7SJ3 - chains A and B; structure by X-ray diffraction, 2.51 A resolution.

Chain A:
Molecule: Cyclin-dependent kinase 4
Organism: Homo sapiens
Notes: EC 2.7.11.22
UniProtKB: P11802 (CDK4_HUMAN); residues 2-303 here = UniProt positions 2-303
Amino-acid sequence (311 residues; each row starts with the number of its first residue):
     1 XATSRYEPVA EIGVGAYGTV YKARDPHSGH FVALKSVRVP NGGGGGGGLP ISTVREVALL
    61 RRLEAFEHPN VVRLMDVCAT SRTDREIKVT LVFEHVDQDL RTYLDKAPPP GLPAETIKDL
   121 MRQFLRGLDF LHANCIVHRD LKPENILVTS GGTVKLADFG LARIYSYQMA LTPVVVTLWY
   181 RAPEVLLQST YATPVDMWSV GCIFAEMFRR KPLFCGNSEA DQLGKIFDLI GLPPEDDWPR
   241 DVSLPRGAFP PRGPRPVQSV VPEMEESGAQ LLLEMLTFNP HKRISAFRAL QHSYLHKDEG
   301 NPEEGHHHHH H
Not modelled in the structure: 39-45, 82-83, 108-112, 256-261, 296-311
Sequence notes: acetylation (1); expression tag (304-311)
Modified residues: ACE (acetyl group) at position 1; Thr172 (phosphothreonine; TPO)
Small-molecule neighbours: Abemaciclib (6ZV; N-{5-[(4-ethylpiperazin-1-yl)methyl]pyridin-2-yl}-5-fluoro-4-[4-fluoro-2-methyl-1-(propan-2-yl)-1H-benzimidazol-6-yl]py rimidin-2-amine): Glu11, Ile12, Gly13, Tyr17, Val20, Ala33, Lys35, Glu56, Val72, Phe93, Glu94, His95, Val96, Asp97, Gln98, Asp99, Thr102, Glu144, Asn145, Leu147, Ala157, Asp158
What the authors report for this chain:
  - post-translational modification sites: Thr172
  - binding site for Abemaciclib: Lys35

Chain B:
Molecule: G1/S-specific cyclin-D3
Organism: Homo sapiens
UniProtKB: P30281 (CCND3_HUMAN); residues 1-259 here = UniProt positions 1-259
Amino-acid sequence (259 residues; each row starts with the number of its first residue):
     1 MELLCCEGTR HAPRAGPDPR LLGDQRVLQS LLRLEERYVP RASYFQCVQR EIKPHMRKML
    61 AYWMLEVCEE QRCEEEVFPL AMNYLDRYLS CVPTRKAQLQ LLGAVCMLLA SKLRETTPLT
   121 IEKLCIYTDH AVSPRQLRDW EVLVLGKLKW DLAAVIAHDF LAFILHRLSL PRDRQALVKK
   181 HAQTFLALCA TDYTFAMYPP SMIATGSIGA AVQGLGACSM SGDELTELLA GITGTEVDCL
   241 RACQEQIEAA LRESLREAS
Not modelled in the structure: 1-10, 217-219, 256-259
What the authors report for this chain:
  - conformationally variable residues (order/disorder transition): His11 to Leu22

How chain A and chain B interact:
Contacting residue pairs - 79 pairs, chain A then chain B:
  Gly46(A) with Ile121(B); Glu122(B)
  Gly47(A) with Lys112(B); Ile121(B); Arg138(B)
  Gly48(A) with Lys112(B); Glu141(B)
  Leu49(A) with Lys112(B), hydrogen bond (backbone-side chain); Glu141(B), hydrogen bond (backbone-side chain); Val142(B), hydrophobic; Leu145(B), hydrophobic
  Ile51(A) with Lys112(B); Pro118(B), hydrophobic
  Val54(A) with Leu152(B), hydrophobic
  Arg55(A) with Lys112(B), hydrogen bond (side chain-backbone); Leu113(B), hydrogen bond (side chain-backbone); Glu115(B), hydrogen bond (side chain-backbone)
  Val57(A) with Trp150(B), hydrophobic
  Ala58(A) with Leu113(B), hydrophobic; Trp150(B); Ala153(B)
  Arg61(A) with Arg37(B), hydrogen bond (backbone-side chain); Lys149(B), hydrogen bond (side chain-backbone); Asp151(B)
  Arg62(A) with Leu31(B); Leu34(B); Tyr38(B); Asp151(B); Ala153(B), hydrogen bond (side chain-backbone); Ala154(B); Val155(B)
  Glu64(A) with Arg37(B), salt bridge
  Ala65(A) with Arg37(B)
  Phe66(A) with Arg33(B); Leu34(B), hydrophobic
  Val77(A) with Trp150(B)
  Val89(A) with Trp150(B), hydrophobic
  Asp129(A) with Arg26(B), salt bridge
  His132(A) with Leu21(B)
  Ala133(A) with Val27(B); Ser30(B)
  Asn134(A) with Ser30(B), hydrogen bond
  Cys135(A) with Val27(B), hydrophobic; Phe163(B), hydrophobic
  Arg163(A) with Arg114(B), hydrogen bond (side chain-backbone); Thr116(B), hydrogen bond
  Tyr165(A) with Ala15(B); Gly16(B), hydrogen bond (side chain-backbone); Leu21(B), hydrophobic
  Ser166(A) with Ala15(B)
  Tyr167(A) with Ala15(B); Gly16(B); Pro17(B); Ala162(B), hydrophobic; Arg172(B); Lys179(B)
  Gln168(A) with Arg14(B), hydrogen bond (backbone-side chain); Ala15(B), hydrogen bond (backbone-backbone); Lys179(B)
  Met169(A) with Arg14(B); Ala15(B), hydrogen bond (backbone-backbone); Glu74(B)
  Ala170(A) with Pro13(B); Arg14(B); Glu74(B), hydrogen bond (backbone-side chain); Thr116(B), hydrogen bond (backbone-side chain)
  Leu171(A) with Pro13(B), hydrogen bond (backbone-backbone); Ala15(B), hydrophobic
  Thr172(A) with Thr116(B)
  Pro173(A) with His11(B); Pro13(B)
  Thr190(A) with Arg14(B), hydrogen bond (side chain-backbone)
  Ala192(A) with Asp18(B)
  Thr193(A) with Asp18(B), hydrogen bond; Leu21(B)
  His281(A) with Arg20(B), hydrogen bond (backbone-side chain)
  Arg283(A) with Arg20(B), hydrogen bond (backbone-side chain)
  Ser285(A) with Arg20(B)
  Phe287(A) with Arg26(B)
Also at the interface, not in a pair above, chain A (45 interface residues in all): Thr53, Leu59, Ala79, Ile164, Pro194, Pro280, Ile284
Also at the interface, not in a pair above, chain B (43 interface residues in all): Pro134, Asp159
The authors on this interface:
  - interface residues, chain B: His11(B)

Overview:
The interface between chain A and chain B involves 45 residues on one side and 43 on the other, with 22
hydrogen bonds and 2 salt bridges. Polar pairs include Glu64(A)-Arg37(B), Asp129(A)-Arg26(B) and
Leu49(A)-Lys112(B). Bound to chain A: Abemaciclib. From the paper: a binding site for Abemaciclib at Lys35(A);
the interface residue His11(B).
Here chain A is Cyclin-dependent kinase 4 and chain B is G1/S-specific cyclin-D3, both from Homo sapiens.
Entry 7SJ3 (Structure of CDK4-Cyclin D3 bound to abemaciclib) was determined by X-ray diffraction.
